2VIH - chains A and C of the 4 polymer chains in the assembly; structure by X-ray diffraction, 2.10 A resolution.

Chain A:
Molecule: Transposase orfa
Organism: Helicobacter pylori
Reference sequence: Q933Z0 (Q933Z0_HELPY); numbering as in UniProt (aligned over 2-155)
Sequence (159 residues; row label = number of the first residue in the row; numbers below 1 keep their minus sign (Gly-3 is residue -3)):
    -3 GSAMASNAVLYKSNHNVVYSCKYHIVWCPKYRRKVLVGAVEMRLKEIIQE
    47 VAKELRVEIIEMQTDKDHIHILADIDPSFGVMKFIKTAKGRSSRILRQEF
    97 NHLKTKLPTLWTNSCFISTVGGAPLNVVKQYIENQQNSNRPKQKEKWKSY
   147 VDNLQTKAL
Unresolved in the structure: -3 to 4
From the paper describing this entry:
  - conformationally variable residues (helix shift, loop rearrangement, order/disorder transition): Gly117, Gly118, Tyr127, Gln132 to Glu141, Asn133 to Leu155
  - binding site for the 26-nt DNA strand (chain C): Ser110
  - catalytic residues: Tyr127
  - mutagenesis - Y127F: abolished catalytic activity
  - mutagenesis - H64A: abolished catalytic activity (citing earlier work)

Chain C:
Molecule: 26-nt DNA strand
Sequence (26 nucleotides; numbered 16 to 41; the number before each row is that of its first residue):
    16 AAAGCCCCTAGCTTTTAGCTATGGGG
Unresolved in the structure: 16

Interface between chain A and chain C:
Residue-residue contacts (34; chain A residue first):
  Cys24(A) - DG19(C)  hydrogen bond to the base
  Lys26(A) - DC20(C)  salt bridge to the phosphate
  Lys26(A) - DC21(C)  salt bridge to the phosphate
  Tyr27(A) - DC20(C)  hydrogen bond to the phosphate
  Tyr27(A) - DC21(C)  hydrogen bond to the phosphate
  Arg28(A) - DG19(C)  base contact
  Met78(A) - DA36(C)  phosphate contact
  Lys82(A) - DT29(C)  base contact
  Lys82(A) - DT35(C)  sugar contact
  Thr83(A) - DT29(C)  base contact
  Lys85(A) - DC34(C)  sugar contact
  Lys85(A) - DT35(C)  salt bridge to the phosphate
  Gly86(A) - DT29(C)  base contact
  Gly86(A) - DC34(C)  sugar contact
  Arg87(A) - DT29(C)  salt bridge to the phosphate
  Ser89(A) - DG33(C)  hydrogen bond to the phosphate
  Ser89(A) - DC34(C)  hydrogen bond to the phosphate
  Arg90(A) - DT29(C)  phosphate contact
  Arg90(A) - DT30(C)  salt bridge to the phosphate
  Arg90(A) - DA32(C)  hydrogen bond to the phosphate
  Arg90(A) - DG33(C)  sugar contact
  Arg93(A) - DG33(C)  salt bridge to the phosphate
  Thr105(A) - DC34(C)  phosphate contact
  Leu106(A) - DC34(C)  hydrogen bond to the phosphate
  Trp107(A) - DC34(C)  hydrogen bond to the phosphate
  Thr108(A) - DC20(C)  phosphate contact
  Thr108(A) - DT35(C)  phosphate contact
  Asn109(A) - DG19(C)  phosphate contact
  Asn109(A) - DC20(C)  phosphate contact
  Asn109(A) - DT35(C)  phosphate contact
  Ser110(A) - DA18(C)  hydrogen bond to the base
  Ser110(A) - DG19(C)  hydrogen bond to the sugar
  Cys111(A) - DA18(C)  base contact
  Phe112(A) - DA18(C)  base contact
Interface residues without a listed pair, chain A (23 interface residues in all): His64, Ile81

Summary:
23 residues of chain A and 11 residues of chain C are in contact, with 10 hydrogen bonds and 6 salt bridges.
Polar contacts include Cys24(A)-DG19(C), Ser110(A)-DA18(C) and Ser110(A)-DG19(C). The paper reports the
catalytic residue Tyr127(A); Y127F and H64A of chain A abolish catalytic activity.
Here chain A is Transposase orfa (Helicobacter pylori) and chain C is a 26-nt DNA strand. Entry 2VIH (CRYSTAL
STRUCTURE OF THE IS608 TRANSPOSASE IN COMPLEX WITH Left END 26-MER DNA) was determined by X-ray diffraction
(same publication as 2VIC and 2VJV).
